PDB entry 6TYE | X-ray diffraction, 3.79 A resolution | chains F and D of the 9 polymer chains in the assembly

[Chain F]
Name: RNA polymerase sigma factor
Organism: Mycobacterium tuberculosis
UniProt: A0A045IR27 (A0A045IR27_MYCTX); residue numbers follow UniProt; this construct covers 1-177
Chain sequence (177 residues; each row starts with the number of its first residue):
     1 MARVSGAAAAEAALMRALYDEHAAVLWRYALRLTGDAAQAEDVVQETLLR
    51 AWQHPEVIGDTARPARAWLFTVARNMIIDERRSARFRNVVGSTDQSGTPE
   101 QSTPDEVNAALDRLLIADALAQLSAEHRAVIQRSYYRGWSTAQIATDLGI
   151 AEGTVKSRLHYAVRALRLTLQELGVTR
Disordered / not traced: 1-3, 134-142, 176-177

[Chain D]
Name: DNA-directed RNA polymerase subunit beta'
Organism: Mycobacterium tuberculosis
Notes: EC 2.7.7.6
UniProt: A0A0E8TXU5 (A0A0E8TXU5_MYCTX); residue numbers follow UniProt; this construct covers 1-1316
Chain sequence (1316 residues; row label = number of the first residue in the row):
     1 MLDVNFFDELRIGLATAEDIRQWSYGEVKKPETINYRTLKPEKDGLFCEK
    51 IFGPTRDWECYCGKYKRVRFKGIICERCGVEVTRAKVRRERMGHIELAAP
   101 VTHIWYFKGVPSRLGYLLDLAPKDLEKIIYFAAYVITSVDEEMRHNELST
   151 LEAEMAVERKAVEDQRDGELEARAQKLEADLAELEAEGAKADARRKVRDG
   201 GEREMRQIRDRAQRELDRLEDIWSTFTKLAPKQLIVDENLYRELVDRYGE
   251 YFTGAMGAESIQKLIENFDIDAEAESLRDVIRNGKGQKKLRALKRLKVVA
   301 AFQQSGNSPMGMVLDAVPVIPPELRPMVQLDGGRFATSDLNDLYRRVINR
   351 NNRLKRLIDLGAPEIIVNNEKRMLQESVDALFDNGRRGRPVTGPGNRPLK
   401 SLSDLLKGKQGRFRQNLLGKRVDYSGRSVIVVGPQLKLHQCGLPKLMALE
   451 LFKPFVMKRLVDLNHAQNIKSAKRMVERQRPQVWDVLEEVIAEHPVLLNR
   501 APTLHRLGIQAFEPMLVEGKAIQLHPLVCEAFNADFDGDQMAVHLPLSAE
   551 AQAEARILMLSSNNILSPASGRPLAMPRLDMVTGLYYLTTEVPGDTGEYQ
   601 PASGDHPETGVYSSPAEAIMAADRGVLSVRAKIKVRLTQLRPPVEIEAEL
   651 FGHSGWQPGDAWMAETTLGRVMFNELLPLGYPFVNKQMHKKVQAAIINDL
   701 AERYPMIVVAQTVDKLKDAGFYWATRSGVTVSMADVLVPPRKKEILDHYE
   751 ERADKVEKQFQRGALNHDERNEALVEIWKEATDEVGQALREHYPDDNPII
   801 TIVDSGATGNFTQTRTLAGMKGLVTNPKGEFIPRPVKSSFREGLTVLEYF
   851 INTHGARKGLADTALRTADSGYLTRRLVDVSQDVIVREHDCQTERGIVVE
   901 LAERAPDGTLIRDPYIETSAYARTLGTDAVDEAGNVIVERGQDLGDPEID
   951 ALLAAGITQVKVRSVLTCATSTGVCATCYGRSMATGKLVDIGEAVGIVAA
  1001 QSIGEPGTQLTMRTFHQGGVGEDITGGLPRVQELFEARVPRGKAPIADVT
  1051 GRVRLEDGERFYKITIVPDDGGEEVVYDKISKRQRLRVFKHEDGSERVLS
  1101 DGDHVEVGQQLMEGSADPHEVLRVQGPREVQIHLVREVQEVYRAQGVSIH
  1151 DKHIEVIVRQMLRRVTIIDSGSTEFLPGSLIDRAEFEAENRRVVAEGGEP
  1201 AAGRPVLMGITKASLATDSWLSAASFQETTRVLTDAAINCRSDKLNGLKE
  1251 NVIIGKLIPAGTGINRYRNIAVQPTEEARAAAYTIPSYEDQYYSPDFGAA
  1301 TGAAVPLDDYGYSDYR
Disordered / not traced: 1-5, 1012-1025, 1282-1316

[Interface between chain F and chain D]
Residue-residue contacts - 60 pairs, chain F then chain D:
  Met15(F) - Pro363(D)  hydrophobic
  Met15(F) - Ile366(D)  hydrophobic
  Arg16(F) - Glu238(D)  salt bridge
  Arg16(F) - Arg242(D)
  Tyr19(F) - Ile366(D)
  Asp36(F) - Arg346(D)  salt bridge
  Asp36(F) - Thr392(D)
  Ala38(F) - Arg346(D)
  Ala38(F) - Arg350(D)  hydrogen bond (backbone-side chain)
  Glu41(F) - Arg350(D)  salt bridge
  Glu41(F) - Arg372(D)  salt bridge
  Glu41(F) - Met373(D)
  Glu41(F) - Glu376(D)
  Asp42(F) - Arg350(D)  salt bridge
  Asp42(F) - Arg353(D)  salt bridge
  Gln45(F) - Ile366(D)  hydrogen bond (side chain-backbone)
  Gln45(F) - Asn369(D)  hydrogen bond
  Gln45(F) - Glu370(D)  hydrogen bond
  Gln45(F) - Met373(D)
  Glu46(F) - Arg353(D)  salt bridge
  Glu46(F) - Arg356(D)  salt bridge
  Leu49(F) - Leu357(D)  hydrophobic
  Trp52(F) - Leu360(D)
  Trp52(F) - Gly361(D)
  Trp52(F) - Pro363(D)
  Ala84(F) - Tyr36(D)
  Arg87(F) - Tyr36(D)
  Arg87(F) - Arg334(D)
  Arg87(F) - Phe335(D)  hydrogen bond (backbone-backbone)
  Asn88(F) - Tyr36(D)  hydrogen bond
  Asn88(F) - Phe335(D)
  Val90(F) - Leu330(D)  hydrophobic
  Val90(F) - Arg334(D)
  Val90(F) - Phe335(D)
  Gly91(F) - Phe335(D)  hydrogen bond (backbone-backbone)
  Gly91(F) - Ala336(D)
  Gly91(F) - Thr337(D)  hydrogen bond (backbone-backbone)
  Ser92(F) - Ala336(D)
  Ser92(F) - Thr337(D)
  Ser92(F) - Asp339(D)  hydrogen bond
  Ser92(F) - Arg397(D)
  Thr93(F) - Pro326(D)  hydrogen bond (side chain-backbone)
  Thr93(F) - Thr337(D)  hydrogen bond (backbone-backbone)
  Thr93(F) - Ser338(D)
  Asp94(F) - Ser338(D)  hydrogen bond
  Asp94(F) - Asp339(D)
  Thr98(F) - Val328(D)
  Thr98(F) - Ala336(D)
  Gln101(F) - Glu323(D)
  Gln101(F) - Pro326(D)
  Gln101(F) - Val328(D)
  Val107(F) - Lys473(D)
  Asn108(F) - Lys470(D)
  Asn108(F) - Lys473(D)
  Asp112(F) - Lys470(D)  salt bridge
  Gln143(F) - Arg69(D)
  Leu173(F) - Gln467(D)
  Leu173(F) - Asn468(D)
  Gly174(F) - Gln467(D)
  Val175(F) - Asn468(D)
Interface residues without a listed pair, chain F (34 interface residues in all): Gly35, Leu48, Gln53, Gln95, Leu111, Leu115
Interface residues without a listed pair, chain D (42 interface residues in all): Asn349, Ala362, Ile365, Val391, Asn396, Lys400, Leu405, Ile469

[In short]
Chain F and chain D form an interface of 34 and 42 residues respectively; the contacts include 12 hydrogen
bonds and 9 salt bridges. Polar pairs include Arg16(F)-Glu238(D), Asp36(F)-Arg346(D) and Glu41(F)-Arg350(D).
Here chain F is RNA polymerase sigma factor and chain D is DNA-directed RNA polymerase subunit beta', both
from Mycobacterium tuberculosis. Entry 6TYE (Crystal structure of MTB sigma L transcription initiation complex
with 5 nt long RNA primer) was determined by X-ray diffraction together with 6KQD, 6KQE, 6KQF, 6KQG, 6KQH,
6KQL and 6 further entries from the same study.
